Entry 8GUG (X-ray diffraction, 2.85 A resolution); this record covers chains A and B of the 3 polymer chains in the assembly.

[Chain A]
Name: RES domain-containing protein
Organism: Vibrio parahaemolyticus serotype O3:K6 (strain RIMD 2210633)
UniProtKB: Q87I36 (Q87I36_VIBPA); residues 1-156 here = UniProt positions 1-156
Chain sequence (156 residues; each row starts with the number of its first residue):
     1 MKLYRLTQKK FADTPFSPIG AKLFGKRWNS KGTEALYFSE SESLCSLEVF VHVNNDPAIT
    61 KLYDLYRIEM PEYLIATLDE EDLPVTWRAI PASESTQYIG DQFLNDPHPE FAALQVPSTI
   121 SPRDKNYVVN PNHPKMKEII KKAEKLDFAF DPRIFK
Construct notes: engineered mutation Lys-26 (Gly in Q87I36)

[Chain B]
Name: DUF2384 domain-containing protein
Organism: Vibrio parahaemolyticus serotype O3:K6 (strain RIMD 2210633)
UniProtKB: Q87I37 (Q87I37_VIBPA); residues 1-150 here = UniProt positions 1-150
Chain sequence (150 residues; numbered 1 to 150; the number before each row is that of its first residue):
     1 MATAALKSFK PKQPHKANFW FMLGIEDAET GRTDAVHKGF EPKVYRNIVE RVKLSQNEFQ
    61 NVTLIPVSTI KRRLKNDERF NTQESDAIYR LAMLLKLATE LFDDEERALE WMKENVYGLG
   121 GKRPLDMVST TVDFEIVKDL IGRLEHGVFS
Disordered / not traced: 1-23

[Interface between chain A and chain B]
Contacting residue pairs (57; chain A residue first):
  Arg-5(A) with His-146(B), hydrogen bond (side chain-backbone); Gly-147(B), hydrogen bond (side chain-backbone)
  Leu-6(A) with His-146(B); Gly-147(B)
  Thr-7(A) with Glu-145(B), hydrogen bond (side chain-backbone); His-146(B)
  Gln-8(A) with Leu-101(B), hydrogen bond (side chain-backbone); Glu-145(B), hydrogen bond (backbone-backbone)
  Lys-10(A) with Glu-100(B)
  Phe-11(A) with Glu-145(B); His-146(B)
  Gly-20(A) with His-146(B); Val-148(B)
  Ala-21(A) with Val-148(B)
  Leu-23(A) with Asp-139(B)
  Phe-24(A) with Lys-138(B); Asp-139(B); Gly-142(B); Arg-143(B); His-146(B)
  Lys-26(A) with Asp-139(B), salt bridge; Arg-143(B)
  Arg-27(A) with Ser-150(B), hydrogen bond (side chain-backbone)
  Tyr-37(A) with Val-148(B), hydrophobic; Phe-149(B), hydrophobic
  Phe-38(A) with Phe-149(B)
  Ser-39(A) with Phe-149(B)
  Glu-48(A) with Phe-149(B); Ser-150(B)
  Val-49(A) with Leu-144(B); Gly-147(B)
  Val-51(A) with Tyr-117(B), hydrophobic
  His-52(A) with Trp-111(B), hydrogen bond (backbone-side chain); Val-116(B); Tyr-117(B); Gly-118(B), hydrogen bond (side chain-backbone); Leu-144(B); Ser-150(B)
  Val-53(A) with Phe-102(B), hydrophobic; Trp-111(B)
  Asn-54(A) with Glu-114(B)
  Asn-55(A) with Glu-110(B), hydrogen bond; Trp-111(B); Glu-114(B)
  Asp-56(A) with Phe-102(B); Arg-107(B), salt bridge
  Pro-57(A) with Arg-107(B)
  Leu-62(A) with Leu-101(B); Phe-102(B)
  Tyr-63(A) with Leu-144(B), hydrogen bond (side chain-backbone)
  Ile-90(A) with Tyr-117(B); Gly-118(B); Leu-119(B); Gly-120(B)
  Thr-119(A) with Tyr-117(B); Ser-150(B)
  Asn-126(A) with Phe-149(B)
Also at the interface, not in a pair above, chain A (35 interface residues in all): Ile-19, Gly-25, Cys-45, Ala-58, Ile-59, Ile-120
Also at the interface, not in a pair above, chain B (25 interface residues in all): Asp-103, Leu-140

[Summary]
35 residues of chain A face 25 of chain B across their interface, with 10 hydrogen bonds and 2 salt bridges.
Among the polar pairs are Lys-26(A)/Asp-139(B), Asp-56(A)/Arg-107(B) and Arg-5(A)/His-146(B).
Here chain A is RES domain-containing protein and chain B is DUF2384 domain-containing protein, both from
Vibrio parahaemolyticus serotype O3:K6 (strain RIMD 2210633). Entry 8GUG (Structure of VPA0770 toxin bound to
VPA0769 antitoxin in Vibrio parahaemolyticus) was determined by X-ray diffraction.
